Entry 3WFB (X-ray diffraction, 2.70 A resolution); this record covers chains H and C of the 4 polymer chains in the assembly.

[Chain H]
Protein: antibody fab fragment heavy chain
Organism: Mus musculus
Notes: antibody fragment or engineered binder
Sequence (225 residues; row label = number of the first residue in the row):
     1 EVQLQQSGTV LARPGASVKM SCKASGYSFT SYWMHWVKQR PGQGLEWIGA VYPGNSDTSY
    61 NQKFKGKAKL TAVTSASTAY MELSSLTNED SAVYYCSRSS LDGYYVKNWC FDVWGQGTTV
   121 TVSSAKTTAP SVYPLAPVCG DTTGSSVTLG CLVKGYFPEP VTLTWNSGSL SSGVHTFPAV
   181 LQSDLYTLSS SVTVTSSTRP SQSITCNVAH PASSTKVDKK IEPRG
Cystine bridges: Cys22-Cys96, Cys151-Cys206

[Chain C]
Protein: Nitric oxide reductase subunit C
Organism: Pseudomonas aeruginosa
UniProt: Q59646 (NORC_PSEAE); residues 1-146 here = UniProt positions 1-146
Sequence (146 residues; numbered 1 to 146; the number before each row is that of its first residue):
     1 MSETFTKGMA RNIYFGGSVF FILLFLALTY HTEKTLPERT NEAAMSAAVV RGKLVWEQNN
    61 CVGCHTLLGE GAYFAPELGN VVGRRGGEEG FNTFLQAWMK IQPLNVPGRR AMPQFHLSEG
   121 QVDDLAEFLK WSSKIDTNQW PPNKEG
Unresolved in the structure: 1-4
Glycans and other covalent adducts: heme c (HEC) linked to Cys61, Cys64
Differences from the reference sequence: conflict Lys100 (Asn in Q59646)
Bound ions: heme c Fe: His65, Met112; Ca2+: Gly71, Tyr73 (together with heme) (shared with 1 residue of chain B)
Ligand contacts:
  - heme c (HEC): Asn59, Asn60, His65, Phe74, Ala75, Pro76, Leu78, Val81, Arg84, Arg85, Phe94, Leu95, Trp98, Met99, Leu104, Arg109, Arg110, Ala111, Met112, Pro113, Phe115, Leu117, Leu125
  - heme (HEM): Ala72, Tyr73, Phe74
Swiss-Prot annotation at these positions:
  - binding site (heme c): Cys61, Cys64, His65

[Chain H / chain C interface]
Residue-residue contacts (6; chain H residue first):
  Ser28(H) - Glu145(C)
  Leu101(H) - Val106(C)  hydrophobic
  Asp102(H) - Arg109(C)  salt bridge
  Val106(H) - Val106(C)  hydrophobic
  Val106(H) - Arg109(C)
  Trp109(H) - Val106(C)  hydrophobic
Interface residues without a listed pair, chain C (4 interface residues in all): Leu104

[Overview]
5 residues of chain H and 4 residues of chain C are in contact; the contacts include 1 salt bridge. The
salt-bridged pair is Asp102(H)-Arg109(C). Ligands of chain C: heme. Heme c is covalently linked to Cys61(C).
Chain H is antibody fab fragment heavy chain (Mus musculus) and chain C is Nitric oxide reductase subunit C
(Pseudomonas aeruginosa); the structure, Reduced cytochrome c-dependent nitric oxide reductase (cNOR) from
Pseudomonas aeruginosa in complex with antibody fragment, was determined by X-ray diffraction (same
publication as 3WFC, 3WFD and 3WFE).
